2F6A - chains A and E of the 5 polymer chains in the assembly; structure by X-ray diffraction, 3.29 A resolution.

[Chain A]
Protein: Collagen adhesin
From: Staphylococcus aureus
Notes: fragment: extracellular domain
UniProtKB: Q53654 (CNA_STAAU); residue numbers follow UniProt; this construct covers 30-330
Chain sequence (303 residues; row label = number of the first residue in the row):
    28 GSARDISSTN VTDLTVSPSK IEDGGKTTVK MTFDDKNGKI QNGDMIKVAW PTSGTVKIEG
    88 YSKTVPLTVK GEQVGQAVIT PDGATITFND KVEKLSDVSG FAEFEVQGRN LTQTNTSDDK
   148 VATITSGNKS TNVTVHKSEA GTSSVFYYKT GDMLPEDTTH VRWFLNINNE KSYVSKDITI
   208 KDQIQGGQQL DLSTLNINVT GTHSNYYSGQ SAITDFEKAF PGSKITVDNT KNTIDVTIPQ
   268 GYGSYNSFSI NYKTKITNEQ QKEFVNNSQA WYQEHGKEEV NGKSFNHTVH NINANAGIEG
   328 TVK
Differences from the reference sequence: cloning artifact (28-29)
UniProt features mapped onto this chain:
  - site: Asp-209 (Autocatalyzes isopeptide 176-293 formation)
  - cross-link: Lys-176 to Asn-293 (Isoaspartyl lysine isopeptide (Lys-Asn))
  - mutagenesis: Tyr-175 (Y175K: More than 90% loss of collagen-binding)
What the authors report for this chain:
  - conformationally variable residues (loop rearrangement, order/disorder transition): Leu-138 to Val-148, Val-172

[Chain E]
Protein: Collagen
Chain sequence (30 residues; each row starts with the number of its first residue):
     1 GPPGPPGPPG PPGPRGRTGP PGPPGPPGPP
Modified positions: Pro-3, Pro-6, Pro-9, Pro-12, Pro-21, Pro-24, Pro-27, Pro-30 (4-hydroxyproline; HYP)

[How chain A and chain E interact]
Contacting residue pairs - 15 pairs, chain A then chain E:
  Val-172(A) with Pro-14(E), hydrophobic
  Tyr-175(A) with Pro-12(E), hydrogen bond (side chain-backbone); Gly-13(E); Pro-14(E), hydrophobic
  Thr-177(A) with Pro-11(E); Pro-12(E), hydrogen bond (side chain-backbone); Gly-13(E)
  Gly-178(A) with Pro-12(E)
  Asp-179(A) with Pro-12(E)
  Leu-181(A) with Pro-9(E)
  Glu-183(A) with Pro-9(E)
  Arg-189(A) with Pro-9(E), hydrogen bond (side chain-backbone); Gly-10(E), hydrogen bond (side chain-backbone); Pro-11(E)
  Phe-191(A) with Pro-11(E), hydrophobic
Interface residues without a listed pair, chain A (10 interface residues in all): Asn-193
Interface residues without a listed pair, chain E (8 interface residues in all): Pro-8, Arg-15
The authors on this interface:
  - interface residues, chain A: Lys-164(A), Leu-181(A), Asn-193(A)

[In short]
The interface between chain A and chain E involves 10 residues on one side and 8 on the other; the contacts
include 4 hydrogen bonds. Among the polar pairs are Tyr-175(A)/Pro-12(E), Thr-177(A)/Pro-12(E) and
Arg-189(A)/Pro-9(E). The paper reports interface residues Lys-164(A), Leu-181(A) and Asn-193(A);
conformational variability at Leu-138(A) and Val-172(A).
Here chain A is Collagen adhesin (Staphylococcus aureus) and chain E is Collagen. Entry 2F6A (Collagen Adhesin
and Collagen Complex Structure) was determined by X-ray diffraction, deposited together with 2F68.
